7TKN - chains C and D of the 27 polymer chains in the assembly; structure by electron microscopy, 7.10 A resolution (low resolution: residue-level contacts below are approximate; hydrogen-bond / salt-bridge calls are withheld).

Chain C:
Protein: ATP synthase subunit alpha
Source organism: Saccharomyces cerevisiae
UniProtKB: P07251 (ATPA_YEAST); residues 1-510 here correspond to UniProt positions 36-545 (UniProt number = residue number + 35)
Amino-acid sequence (510 residues; numbered 1 to 510; the number before each row is that of its first residue):
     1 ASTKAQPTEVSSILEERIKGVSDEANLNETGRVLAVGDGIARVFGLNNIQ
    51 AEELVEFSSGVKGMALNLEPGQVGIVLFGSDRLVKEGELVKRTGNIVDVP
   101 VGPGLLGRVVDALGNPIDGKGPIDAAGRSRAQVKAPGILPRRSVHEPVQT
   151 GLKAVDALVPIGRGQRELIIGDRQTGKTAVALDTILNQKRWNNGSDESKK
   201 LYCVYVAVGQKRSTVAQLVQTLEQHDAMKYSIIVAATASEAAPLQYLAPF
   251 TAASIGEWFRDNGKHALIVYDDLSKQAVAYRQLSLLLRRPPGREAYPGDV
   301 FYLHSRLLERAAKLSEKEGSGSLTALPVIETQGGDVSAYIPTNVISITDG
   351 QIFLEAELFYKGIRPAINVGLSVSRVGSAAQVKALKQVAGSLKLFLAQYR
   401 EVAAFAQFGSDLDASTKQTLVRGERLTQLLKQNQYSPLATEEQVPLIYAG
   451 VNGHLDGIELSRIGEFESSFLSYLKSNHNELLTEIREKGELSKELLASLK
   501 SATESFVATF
Unresolved in the structure: 1-11, 408-409, 510
Curated features (UniProtKB/Swiss-Prot):
  - binding site (ATP): G171 to T178
  - site: S372 (Required for activity)
  - modified residue (Phosphoserine): S22, S143

Chain D:
Protein: ATP synthase subunit beta
Source organism: Saccharomyces cerevisiae
Notes: EC 7.1.2.2
UniProtKB: P00830 (ATPB_YEAST); residues 1-478 here correspond to UniProt positions 34-511 (UniProt number = residue number + 33)
Amino-acid sequence (478 residues; numbered 1 to 478; the number before each row is that of its first residue):
     1 ASAAQSTPITGKVTAVIGAIVDVHFEQSELPAILNALEIKTPQGKLVLEV
    51 AQHLGENTVRTIAMDGTEGLVRGEKVLDTGGPISVPVGRETLGRIINVIG
   101 EPIDERGPIKSKLRKPIHADPPSFAEQSTSAEILETGIKVVDLLAPYARG
   151 GKIGLFGGAGVGKTVFIQELINNIAKAHGGFSVFTGVGERTREGNDLYRE
   201 MKETGVINLEGESKVALVFGQMNEPPGARARVALTGLTIAEYFRDEEGQD
   251 VLLFIDNIFRFTQAGSEVSALLGRIPSAVGYQPTLATDMGLLQERITTTK
   301 KGSVTSVQAVYVPADDLTDPAPATTFAHLDATTVLSRGISELGIYPAVDP
   351 LDSKSRLLDAAVVGQEHYDVASKVQETLQTYKSLQDIIAILGMDELSEQD
   401 KLTVERARKIQRFLSQPFAVAEVFTGIPGKLVRLKDTVASFKAVLEGKYD
   451 NIPEHAFYMVGGIEDVVAKAEKLAAEAN
Unresolved in the structure: 1-7, 476-478
Curated features (UniProtKB/Swiss-Prot):
  - binding site (ATP): G157 to T164
  - modified residue: T79 (Phosphothreonine), T204 (Phosphothreonine), S340 (Phosphoserine)

Chain C / chain D interface:
Residue-residue contacts (9; chain C residue first):
  N47(C) - R72(D)
  I49(C) - L70(D)
  Q50(C) - L70(D)
  A51(C) - G69(D)
  A51(C) - L70(D)
  L68(C) - A15(D)
  L68(C) - V16(D)
  L68(C) - I17(D)
  R306(C) - M222(D)
Interface residues without a listed pair, chain C (12 interface residues in all): L66, N67, I138, L139, Y302, S305
Interface residues without a listed pair, chain D (11 interface residues in all): G18, V71, I103, N223

In short:
12 residues of chain C and 11 residues of chain D are in contact. From UniProt: 8 ATP-binding residues on
chain C; 8 ATP-binding residues on chain D.
Chain C is ATP synthase subunit alpha and chain D is ATP synthase subunit beta, both from Saccharomyces
cerevisiae; the structure, Yeast ATP synthase State 3binding(c) with 10 mM ATP backbone model, was determined
by electron microscopy (same publication as 7TJS, 7TJT, 7TJU, 7TJV, 7TJW, 7TJX and 30 further entries).
